Entry 7R2B (X-ray diffraction, 2.70 A resolution); this record covers chain A.

== Chain A ==
Molecule: Phosphatidylinositol 4,5-bisphosphate 3-kinase catalytic subunit delta isoform
Source organism: Mus musculus
Notes: EC 2.7.1.137, 2.7.1.153; fragment: p110 subunit
UniProtKB: O35904 (PK3CD_MOUSE); the construct has insertions or renumbered stretches relative to UniProt, so the offset changes along the chain: 106-507 = UniProt 106-507; 509-1044 = UniProt 508-1043
Amino-acid sequence (940 residues; numbered 105 to 1044; the number before each row is that of its first residue):
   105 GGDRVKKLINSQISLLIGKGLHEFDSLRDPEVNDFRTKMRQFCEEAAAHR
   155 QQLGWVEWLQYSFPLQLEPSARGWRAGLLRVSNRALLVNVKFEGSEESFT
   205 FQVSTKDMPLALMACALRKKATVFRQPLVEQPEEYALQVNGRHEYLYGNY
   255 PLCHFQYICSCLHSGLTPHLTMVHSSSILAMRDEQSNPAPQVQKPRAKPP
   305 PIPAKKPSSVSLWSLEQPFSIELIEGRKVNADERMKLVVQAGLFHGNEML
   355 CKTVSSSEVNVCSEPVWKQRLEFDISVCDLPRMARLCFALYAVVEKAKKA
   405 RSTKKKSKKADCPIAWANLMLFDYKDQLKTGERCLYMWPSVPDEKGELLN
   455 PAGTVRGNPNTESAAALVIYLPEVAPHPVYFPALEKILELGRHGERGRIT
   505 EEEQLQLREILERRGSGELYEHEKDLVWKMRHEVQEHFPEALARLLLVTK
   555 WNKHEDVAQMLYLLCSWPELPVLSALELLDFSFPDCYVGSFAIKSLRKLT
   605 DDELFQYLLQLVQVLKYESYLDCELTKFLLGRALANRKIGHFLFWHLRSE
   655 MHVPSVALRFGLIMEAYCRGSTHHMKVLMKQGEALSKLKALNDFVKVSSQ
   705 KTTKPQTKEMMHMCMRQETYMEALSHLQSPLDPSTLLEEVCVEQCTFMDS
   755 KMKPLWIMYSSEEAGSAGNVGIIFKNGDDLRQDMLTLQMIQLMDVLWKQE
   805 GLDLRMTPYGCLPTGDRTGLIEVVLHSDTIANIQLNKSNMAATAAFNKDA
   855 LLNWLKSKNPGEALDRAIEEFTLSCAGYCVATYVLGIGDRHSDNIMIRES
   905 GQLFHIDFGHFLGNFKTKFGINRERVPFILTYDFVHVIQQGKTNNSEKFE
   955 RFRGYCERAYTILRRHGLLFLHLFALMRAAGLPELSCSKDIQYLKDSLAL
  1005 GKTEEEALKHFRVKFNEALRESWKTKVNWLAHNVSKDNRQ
Disordered / not traced: 105-107, 174-186, 231-234, 292-317, 329-330, 363-365, 370-377, 398-414, 445-451, 480-481, 495-522, 843-846, 919-929, 1027-1044
Differences from the reference sequence: expression tag (105); insertion (508)
Small-molecule neighbours: H5I ((4S)-3-[6-[2-azanyl-4-(trifluoromethyl)pyrimidin-5-yl]-2-morpholin-4-yl-pyrimidin-4-yl]-4-methyl-1,3-oxazolidin-2-one): M752, P758, W760, I777, K779, L784, D787, Y813, I825, E826, V827, V828, S831, T833, M900, F908, I910, D911
UniProt features mapped onto this chain:
  - region: F751 to K757 (G-loop), G890 to N898 (Catalytic loop), H909 to T935 (Activation loop)
  - modified residue: Y524 (Phosphotyrosine), S1039 (Phosphoserine)

== Summary ==
Bound to chain A: compound H5I.
Chain A is Phosphatidylinositol 4,5-bisphosphate 3-kinase catalytic subunit delta isoform (Mus musculus); the
structure, PI3Kdelta in complex with an inhibitor, was determined by X-ray diffraction together with 7R26 from
the same study.
